PDB entry 5HLH | X-ray diffraction, 3.00 A resolution | chains A and B of the 4 polymer chains in the assembly

[Chain A (and B)]
Name: MarR family transcriptional regulator
Organism: Staphylococcus epidermidis
Notes: chain B of this document is another copy of the same molecule, construct and numbering; everything in this record applies to it too
UniProt: A0A0N1EJ89 (A0A0N1EJ89_STAEP); numbering as in UniProt (aligned over 1-146)
Sequence (147 residues; row label = number of the first residue in the row; numbering starts at 0):
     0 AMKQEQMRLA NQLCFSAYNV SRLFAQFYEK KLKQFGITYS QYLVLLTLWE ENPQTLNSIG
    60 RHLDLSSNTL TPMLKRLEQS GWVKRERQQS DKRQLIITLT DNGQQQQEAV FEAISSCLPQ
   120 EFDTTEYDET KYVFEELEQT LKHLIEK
Disordered / not traced: 0-2, 117-125 (chain B: 0, 118-124, 146)
Sequence notes: expression tag (0); engineered mutation Met-72 (Leu in A0A0N1EJ89)
Modified residues: Cys-13 (cysteinesulfonic acid; OCS)

[Interface between chain A and chain B]
Contacting residue pairs (92):
  Gln-5(A) / Ser-114(B)
  Gln-5(A) / Leu-117(B)
  Met-6(A) / Tyr-41(B)
  Met-6(A) / Phe-110(B)  hydrophobic
  Met-6(A) / Ile-113(B)  hydrophobic
  Met-6(A) / Ser-114(B)
  Ala-9(A) / Tyr-27(B)  hydrogen bond (backbone-side chain)
  Asn-10(A) / Tyr-27(B)  hydrogen bond
  Asn-10(A) / Tyr-41(B)  hydrogen bond
  Asn-10(A) / Leu-45(B)
  Asn-10(A) / Phe-110(B)
  Gln-11(A) / Lys-130(B)
  Leu-12(A) / Phe-23(B)  hydrophobic
  Cys-13(A) / Phe-23(B)
  Cys-13(A) / Tyr-27(B)
  Cys-13(A) / Leu-42(B)
  Phe-14(A) / Leu-42(B)  hydrophobic
  Phe-14(A) / His-61(B)
  Phe-14(A) / Leu-62(B)  hydrophobic
  Ser-15(A) / Phe-133(B)
  Ser-15(A) / Glu-134(B)
  Ser-15(A) / Glu-137(B)  hydrogen bond
  Ala-16(A) / Val-19(B)  hydrophobic
  Ala-16(A) / Ser-20(B)
  Ala-16(A) / Phe-133(B)  hydrophobic
  Tyr-17(A) / Ser-20(B)
  Tyr-17(A) / Leu-42(B)  hydrophobic
  Tyr-17(A) / Leu-64(B)
  Asn-18(A) / Glu-137(B)  hydrogen bond
  Val-19(A) / Ala-16(B)  hydrophobic
  Val-19(A) / Leu-136(B)  hydrophobic
  Val-19(A) / Leu-140(B)
  Ser-20(A) / Ala-16(B)
  Ser-20(A) / Ser-20(B)  hydrogen bond
  Arg-21(A) / Leu-62(B)  hydrogen bond (side chain-backbone)
  Arg-21(A) / Asp-63(B)  hydrogen bond (side chain-backbone)
  Arg-21(A) / Leu-64(B)
  Leu-22(A) / Glu-137(B)
  Leu-22(A) / Leu-140(B)  hydrophobic
  Leu-22(A) / Ile-144(B)
  Phe-23(A) / Leu-12(B)
  Phe-23(A) / Cys-13(B)
  Phe-23(A) / Leu-140(B)  hydrophobic
  Gln-25(A) / Ile-144(B)
  Phe-26(A) / Leu-143(B)  hydrophobic
  Tyr-27(A) / Ala-9(B)  hydrogen bond (side chain-backbone)
  Tyr-27(A) / Asn-10(B)
  Tyr-41(A) / Met-6(B)
  Tyr-41(A) / Asn-10(B)  hydrogen bond
  Leu-42(A) / Cys-13(B)
  Leu-42(A) / Tyr-17(B)  hydrophobic
  Leu-45(A) / Asn-10(B)
  His-61(A) / Phe-14(B)
  Leu-62(A) / Phe-14(B)  hydrophobic
  Leu-62(A) / Asn-18(B)
  Leu-62(A) / Arg-21(B)  hydrogen bond (backbone-side chain)
  Asp-63(A) / Arg-21(B)  hydrogen bond (backbone-side chain)
  Leu-64(A) / Tyr-17(B)
  Leu-64(A) / Arg-21(B)
  Phe-110(A) / Met-6(B)  hydrophobic
  Ile-113(A) / Met-6(B)  hydrophobic
  Ser-114(A) / Lys-2(B)  hydrogen bond (backbone-side chain)
  Ser-114(A) / Gln-5(B)
  Ser-114(A) / Met-6(B)
  Ser-115(A) / Lys-2(B)
  Cys-116(A) / Leu-143(B)
  Tyr-126(A) / Leu-136(B)  hydrophobic
  Tyr-126(A) / Thr-139(B)  hydrogen bond
  Thr-129(A) / Val-132(B)
  Lys-130(A) / Gln-11(B)  hydrogen bond
  Val-132(A) / Thr-129(B)
  Phe-133(A) / Ser-15(B)
  Phe-133(A) / Ala-16(B)  hydrophobic
  Phe-133(A) / Phe-133(B)  hydrophobic
  Phe-133(A) / Leu-136(B)  hydrophobic
  Glu-134(A) / Ser-15(B)
  Glu-135(A) / Tyr-126(B)
  Leu-136(A) / Val-19(B)  hydrophobic
  Leu-136(A) / Tyr-126(B)
  Leu-136(A) / Phe-133(B)  hydrophobic
  Glu-137(A) / Ser-15(B)  hydrogen bond
  Glu-137(A) / Asn-18(B)  hydrogen bond
  Glu-137(A) / Leu-22(B)
  Thr-139(A) / Tyr-126(B)  hydrogen bond
  Leu-140(A) / Val-19(B)
  Leu-140(A) / Leu-22(B)  hydrophobic
  Leu-140(A) / Phe-23(B)  hydrophobic
  Leu-143(A) / Phe-26(B)  hydrophobic
  Leu-143(A) / Cys-116(B)
  Ile-144(A) / Leu-22(B)
  Ile-144(A) / Gln-25(B)
  Ile-144(A) / Lys-29(B)
Other interface residues (no listed pair), chain A (50 interface residues in all): Leu-8, Ala-24, Lys-29, Tyr-38, Lys-141
Other interface residues (no listed pair), chain B (53 interface residues in all): Leu-8, Ala-24, Tyr-38, Asp-127, Glu-128, Glu-135, Lys-141

[In short]
50 residues of chain A and 53 residues of chain B are in contact, with 18 hydrogen bonds. Polar pairs include
Ala-9(A)/Tyr-27(B), Asn-10(A)/Tyr-27(B) and Asn-10(A)/Tyr-41(B).
Both chains are MarR family transcriptional regulator (Staphylococcus epidermidis). Entry 5HLH (Crystal
structure of the overoxidized AbfR bound to DNA) was determined by X-ray diffraction, deposited together with
5HLG and 5HLI.
